7AMP - chains B and H of the 4 polymer chains in the assembly; structure by X-ray diffraction, 2.64 A resolution.

== Chain B ==
Protein: Beta chain 1 of A6 T-cell receptor TRBC1
Organism: Homo sapiens
Amino-acid sequence (246 residues; numbered 0 to 245; the number before each row is that of its first residue; numbering starts at 0):
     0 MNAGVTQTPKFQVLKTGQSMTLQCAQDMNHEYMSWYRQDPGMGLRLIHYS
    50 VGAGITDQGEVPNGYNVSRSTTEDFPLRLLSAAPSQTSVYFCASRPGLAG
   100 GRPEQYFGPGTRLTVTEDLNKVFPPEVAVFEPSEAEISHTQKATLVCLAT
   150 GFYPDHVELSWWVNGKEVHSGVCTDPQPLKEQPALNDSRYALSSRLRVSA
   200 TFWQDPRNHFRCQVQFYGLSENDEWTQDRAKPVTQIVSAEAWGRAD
Not modelled in the structure: 0-2
Disulfide bonds: Cys-23/Cys-91, Cys-146/Cys-211
Metal / ion sites: Zn2+: His-138 (shared with 1 residue of chain A; Glu-62(H) of chain H)

== Chain H ==
Protein: HuJovi-1 Fab heavy chain
Organism: Homo sapiens
Notes: antibody fragment or engineered binder
Amino-acid sequence (225 residues; row label = number of the first residue in the row):
     1 QVQLVQSGAEVKKPGASVKVSCKASGYTFTGYVMHWVRQAPGQGLEWMGF
    51 INPYNDDIQSNERFRGRVTMTRDTSISTAYMELSRLRSDDTAVYYCARGA
   101 GYNFDGAYRFFDFWGQGTMVTVSSASTKGPSVFPLAPSSKSTSGGTAALG
   151 CLVKDYFPEPVTVSWNSGALTSGVHTFPAVLQSSGLYSLSSVVTVPSSSL
   201 GTQTYICNVNHKPSNTKVDKKVEPK
Not modelled in the structure: 142-146
Disulfide bonds: Cys-22/Cys-96, Cys-151/Cys-207
Metal / ion sites: Zn2+: Glu-62 (shared with 1 residue of chain A; His-138(B) of chain B)
What the authors report for this chain:
  - mutagenesis - T28K: increased binding to TRBC2 (from molecular simulation)
  - mutagenesis - T28K: decreased binding to TRBC1 (from molecular simulation)
  - mutagenesis - T28K/Y32F: decreased binding to TRBC1
  - mutagenesis - T28K/Y32F: increased binding to TRBC2

== Interface between chain B and chain H ==
Pairs across the interface (17):
  Glu-116(B) with Tyr-27(H); Thr-28(H), hydrogen bond
  Asp-117(B) with Tyr-32(H), hydrogen bond
  Asn-119(B) with Tyr-32(H), hydrogen bond; Tyr-102(H)
  Lys-120(B) with Thr-28(H), hydrogen bond; Tyr-102(H)
  Thr-225(B) with Ala-107(H); Phe-110(H)
  Gln-226(B) with Ala-100(H), hydrogen bond (side chain-backbone); Gly-101(H); Tyr-102(H), hydrogen bond (side chain-backbone); Asp-105(H)
  Asp-227(B) with Asp-105(H), hydrogen bond (backbone-side chain); Gly-106(H); Ala-107(H), hydrogen bond (side chain-backbone)
  Arg-228(B) with Asp-105(H), hydrogen bond (backbone-side chain)
Other interface residues (no listed pair), chain B (9 interface residues in all): Phe-122
From the paper, about this interface:
  - residue pairs: Asn-119(B)/Tyr-32(H) (hydrogen bond), Lys-120(B)/Thr-28(H)
  - epitope / paratope residues, chain B: Asn-119(B), Lys-120(B), Glu-223(B)
  - epitope / paratope residues, chain H: Thr-28(H), Tyr-32(H)

== In short ==
The interface between chain B and chain H involves 9 residues on one side and 10 on the other, with 9 hydrogen
bonds. Polar pairs include Glu-116(B)/Thr-28(H), Asp-117(B)/Tyr-32(H) and Asn-119(B)/Tyr-32(H). The authors
report a hydrogen bond between Asn-119(B) and Tyr-32(H); a contact between Lys-120(B) and Thr-28(H). From the
paper: T28K and T28K/Y32F of chain H increase binding to TRBC2; epitope/paratope residues Asn-119(B),
Lys-120(B) and Thr-28(H) among others.
Chain B is Beta chain 1 of A6 T-cell receptor TRBC1 and chain H is HuJovi-1 Fab heavy chain, both from Homo
sapiens; the structure, Crystal structure of the complex of HuJovi-1 Fab with the human A6 T-cell receptor
TRBC1, was determined by X-ray diffraction (same publication as 7AMQ, 7AMR and 7AMS).
